PDB entry 6XJD | electron microscopy, 6.80 A resolution (low resolution: residue-level contacts below are approximate; hydrogen-bond / salt-bridge calls are withheld) | chains F and I of the 12 polymer chains in the assembly

== Chain F ==
Molecule: Histone H4
Organism: Homo sapiens
UniProtKB: P62805 (H4_HUMAN); residues 1-102 here correspond to UniProt positions 2-103 (UniProt number = residue number + 1)
Sequence (102 residues; row label = number of the first residue in the row):
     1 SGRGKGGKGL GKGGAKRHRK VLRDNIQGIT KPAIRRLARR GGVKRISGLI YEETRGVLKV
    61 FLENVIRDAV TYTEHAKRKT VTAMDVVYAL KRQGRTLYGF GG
Unresolved in the structure: 1-21
Swiss-Prot annotation at these positions:
  - DNA-binding region: Lys16 to Lys20
  - modified residue: Ser1 (N-acetylserine), Arg3 (Asymmetric dimethylarginine), Lys5 (N6-(2-hydroxyisobutyryl)lysine), Lys8 (N6-(2-hydroxyisobutyryl)lysine), Lys12 (N6-(2-hydroxyisobutyryl)lysine), Lys16 (N6-(2-hydroxyisobutyryl)lysine), Lys20 (N6,N6,N6-trimethyllysine), Lys31 (N6-(2-hydroxyisobutyryl)lysine), Lys44 (N6-(2-hydroxyisobutyryl)lysine), Ser47 (Phosphoserine), Tyr51 (Phosphotyrosine), Lys59 (N6-(2-hydroxyisobutyryl)lysine), Lys77 (N6-(2-hydroxyisobutyryl)lysine), Lys79 (N6-(2-hydroxyisobutyryl)lysine), Thr80 (Phosphothreonine), Tyr88 (Phosphotyrosine), Lys91 (N6-(2-hydroxyisobutyryl)lysine)
  - cross-link (Glycyl lysine isopeptide (Lys-Gly)): Lys12 (interchain with G-Cter in SUMO2), Lys20 (interchain with G-Cter in SUMO2), Lys31 (interchain with G-Cter in SUMO2), Lys59 (interchain with G-Cter in SUMO2), Lys79 (interchain with G-Cter in SUMO2), Lys91 (interchain with G-Cter in SUMO2)

== Chain I ==
Molecule: 147-nt DNA strand
Sequence (147 nucleotides; row label = number of the first residue in the row; numbering starts at 0):
     0 CTGGAGAATC CCGGTGCCGA GGCCGCTCAA TTGGTCGTAG ACAGCTCTAG CACCGCTTAA
    60 ACGCACGTAC GCGCTGTCCC CCGCGTTTTA ACCGCCAAGG GGATTACTCC CTAGTCTCCA
   120 GGCACGTGTC AGATATATAC ATCCTGT
Unresolved in the structure: 0, 146

== How chain F and chain I interact ==
Residue-residue contacts (15; chain F residue first):
  Arg35(F) - DC81(I)
  Arg39(F) - DC81(I)
  Lys44(F) - DC81(I)
  Arg45(F) - DC79(I)
  Arg45(F) - DC80(I)
  Arg45(F) - DC81(I)
  Ile46(F) - DC80(I)
  Ile46(F) - DC81(I)
  Ser47(F) - DC80(I)
  Gly48(F) - DC80(I)
  Lys77(F) - DG101(I)
  Arg78(F) - DG101(I)
  Lys79(F) - DG100(I)
  Lys79(F) - DG101(I)
  Thr80(F) - DG101(I)

== In short ==
The interface between chain F and chain I involves 11 residues on one side and 5 on the other. Curated
annotation (UniProt) lists a DNA-binding region on chain F.
Chain F is Histone H4 (Homo sapiens) and chain I is a 147-nt DNA strand; the structure, Two mouse cGAS
catalytic domain binding to human assembled nucleosome, was determined by electron microscopy (same
publication as 6X59 and 6X5A).
